3OE6 - chain A; structure by X-ray diffraction, 3.20 A resolution.

[Chain A]
Molecule: C-X-C chemokine receptor type 4, Lysozyme Chimera
Source organism: Homo Sapiens
Notes: EC 3.2.1.17; fragment: CXCR4 residues 2-228, LYSOZYME residues 1002-1161, CXCR4 residues 231-325
Reference sequence: chimeric construct of P61073, P00720: residues 2-229 from P61073 (CXCR4_HUMAN) positions 2-229 (same numbers); residues 1002-1161 from P00720 positions 1002-1161 (same numbers); residues 230-325 from P61073 (CXCR4_HUMAN) positions 230-325 (same numbers)
Amino-acid sequence (508 residues; numbered -9 to 334; the number before each row is that of its first residue; numbers below 1 keep their minus sign (Asp-9 is residue -9)):
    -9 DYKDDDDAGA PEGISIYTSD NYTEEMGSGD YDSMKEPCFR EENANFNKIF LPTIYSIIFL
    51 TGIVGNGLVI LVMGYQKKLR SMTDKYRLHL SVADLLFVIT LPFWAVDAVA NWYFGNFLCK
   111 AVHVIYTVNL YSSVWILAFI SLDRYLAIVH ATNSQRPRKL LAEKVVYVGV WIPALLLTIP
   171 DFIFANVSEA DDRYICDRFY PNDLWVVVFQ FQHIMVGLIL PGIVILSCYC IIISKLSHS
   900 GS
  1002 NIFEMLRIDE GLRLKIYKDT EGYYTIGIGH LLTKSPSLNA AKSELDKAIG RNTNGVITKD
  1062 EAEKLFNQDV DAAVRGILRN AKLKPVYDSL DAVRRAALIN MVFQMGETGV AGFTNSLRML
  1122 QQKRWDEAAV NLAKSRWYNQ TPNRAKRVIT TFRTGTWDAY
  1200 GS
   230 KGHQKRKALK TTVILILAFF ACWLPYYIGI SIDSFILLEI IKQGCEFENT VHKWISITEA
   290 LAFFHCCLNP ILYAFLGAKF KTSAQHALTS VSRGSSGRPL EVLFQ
Disordered / not traced: -9 to 34, 227-229, 900-901, 1002-1009, 1115-1116, 1160-1161, 1200-1201, 230-234, 313-334
Disulfides: Cys109-Cys186
Construct notes: expression tag (-9 to 1, 326-334); engineered mutation Trp125 (Leu in P61073), Thr1054 (Cys in P00720), Ala1097 (Cys in P00720); linker (900-901, 1200-1201)
Ligand contacts: ITD ((6,6-dimethyl-5,6-dihydroimidazo[2,1-b][1,3]thiazol-3-yl)methyl N,N'-dicyclohexylimidothiocarbamate): Trp94, Asp97, Ala98, Trp102, Val112, His113, Tyr116, Arg183, Ile185, Cys186, Asp187, Glu288
What the authors report for this chain:
  - mutagenesis - L125W: unchanged signaling
  - mutagenesis - L125W: increased stability (citing earlier work)
  - mutagenesis - T240P: abolished signaling

[Summary]
Chain A binds compound ITD. The paper reports that L125W increases stability; T240P abolishes signaling.
Chain A is C-X-C chemokine receptor type 4, Lysozyme Chimera (Homo Sapiens); the structure, Crystal structure
of the CXCR4 chemokine receptor in complex with a small molecule antagonist IT1t in ..., was determined by
X-ray diffraction together with 3ODU, 3OE0, 3OE8 and 3OE9 from the same study.
